Entry 5JYF (X-ray diffraction, 2.62 A resolution); this record covers chains B and D of the 4 polymer chains in the assembly.

== Chain B (and D) ==
Protein: Glyceraldehyde-3-phosphate dehydrogenase
Source organism: Streptococcus agalactiae
Notes: EC 1.2.1.-; chain D of this document is another copy of the same molecule, construct and numbering; everything in this record applies to it too
Reference sequence: Q9ALW2 (Q9ALW2_STRAG); residue numbers follow UniProt; this construct covers 1-336
Sequence (356 residues; numbered -19 to 336; the number before each row is that of its first residue; numbers below 1 keep their minus sign (Met-19 is residue -19)):
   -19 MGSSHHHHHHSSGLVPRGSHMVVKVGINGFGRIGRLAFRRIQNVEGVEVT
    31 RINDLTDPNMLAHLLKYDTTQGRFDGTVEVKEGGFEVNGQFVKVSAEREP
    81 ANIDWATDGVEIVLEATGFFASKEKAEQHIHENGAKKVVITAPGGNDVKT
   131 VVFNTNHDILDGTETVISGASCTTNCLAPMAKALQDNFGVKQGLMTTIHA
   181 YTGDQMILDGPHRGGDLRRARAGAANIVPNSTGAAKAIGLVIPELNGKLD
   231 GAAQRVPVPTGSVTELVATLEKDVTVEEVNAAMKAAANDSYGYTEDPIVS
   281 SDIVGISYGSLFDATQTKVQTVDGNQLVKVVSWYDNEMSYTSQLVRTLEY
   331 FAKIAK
Unresolved in the structure: -19 to 4, 30, 61-62, 81-94, 109-126, 140-141, 336 (chain D: -19 to 2, 111-115, 124-127, 140-142, 335-336)
Differences from the reference sequence: initiating methionine (-19); expression tag (-18 to 0)

== Chain B / chain D interface ==
Pairs across the interface (62; chain B residue first):
  Arg12(B) - Asp189(D)
  Arg15(B) - Asp189(D)  hydrogen bond (side chain-backbone)
  Arg15(B) - Gly190(D)
  Thr36(B) - Pro191(D)
  Met40(B) - His192(D)
  Met40(B) - Gly195(D)
  Met40(B) - Asp196(D)
  Met40(B) - Leu197(D)  hydrophobic
  Met40(B) - Ala200(D)  hydrophobic
  His43(B) - Leu197(D)
  Leu44(B) - Gly190(D)
  Leu44(B) - Pro191(D)
  Tyr47(B) - Asp189(D)
  Tyr47(B) - Arg201(D)
  Asp48(B) - Asp189(D)
  Asp48(B) - Arg201(D)
  Thr49(B) - Asp189(D)  hydrogen bond
  Thr49(B) - Arg201(D)  hydrogen bond
  Thr49(B) - Ala202(D)
  Thr49(B) - Ala205(D)
  Thr49(B) - Asn206(D)  hydrogen bond
  Tyr181(B) - Ile187(D)  hydrophobic
  Tyr181(B) - Leu188(D)
  Thr182(B) - Ile187(D)
  Thr182(B) - Leu188(D)
  Gly183(B) - Ile187(D)
  Gly183(B) - Leu188(D)
  Gln185(B) - Ile187(D)
  Met186(B) - Ile187(D)
  Ile187(B) - Tyr181(D)
  Ile187(B) - Thr182(D)
  Ile187(B) - Gly183(D)
  Ile187(B) - Gln185(D)
  Ile187(B) - Met186(D)
  Ile187(B) - Gly203(D)
  Leu188(B) - Tyr181(D)
  Leu188(B) - Thr182(D)
  Leu188(B) - Gly183(D)
  Leu188(B) - Pro239(D)
  Asp189(B) - Arg12(D)  salt bridge
  Asp189(B) - Arg15(D)  hydrogen bond (backbone-side chain)
  Asp189(B) - Asp48(D)
  Asp189(B) - Thr49(D)  hydrogen bond
  Gly190(B) - Leu44(D)
  Pro191(B) - Thr36(D)
  Pro191(B) - Met40(D)  hydrophobic
  Pro191(B) - Leu44(D)
  His192(B) - Met40(D)
  Gly195(B) - Met40(D)
  Asp196(B) - Met40(D)
  Leu197(B) - Met40(D)  hydrophobic
  Leu197(B) - His43(D)
  Ala200(B) - Met40(D)  hydrophobic
  Arg201(B) - Tyr47(D)
  Arg201(B) - Asp48(D)
  Arg201(B) - Thr49(D)
  Ala202(B) - Thr49(D)
  Gly203(B) - Ile187(D)
  Ala204(B) - Ala204(D)  hydrophobic
  Ala205(B) - Thr49(D)
  Asn206(B) - Thr49(D)  hydrogen bond
  Pro239(B) - Leu188(D)
Interface residues without a listed pair, chain B (33 interface residues in all): Asn39, Glu317
Interface residues without a listed pair, chain D (33 interface residues in all): Asn39, Glu317

== Overview ==
Chain B and chain D each contribute 33 residues to their interface, with 7 hydrogen bonds and 1 salt bridge.
Among the polar pairs are Asp189(B)-Arg12(D), Arg15(B)-Asp189(D) and Thr49(B)-Asp189(D).
Chain B and chain D are both Glyceraldehyde-3-phosphate dehydrogenase (Streptococcus agalactiae); the
structure, Structures of Streptococcus agalactiae GBS GAPDH in different enzymatic states, was determined by
X-ray diffraction, deposited together with 5JY6, 5JYA and 5JYE.
